PDB entry 3SIP | X-ray diffraction, 3.50 A resolution | chains A and F of the 6 polymer chains in the assembly

Chain A:
Protein: Caspase
From: Drosophila melanogaster
Notes: EC 3.4.22.-
Reference sequence: O01382 (ICE_DROME); residues 5-157 here correspond to UniProt positions 78-230 (UniProt number = residue number + 73)
Sequence (157 residues; each row starts with the number of its first residue):
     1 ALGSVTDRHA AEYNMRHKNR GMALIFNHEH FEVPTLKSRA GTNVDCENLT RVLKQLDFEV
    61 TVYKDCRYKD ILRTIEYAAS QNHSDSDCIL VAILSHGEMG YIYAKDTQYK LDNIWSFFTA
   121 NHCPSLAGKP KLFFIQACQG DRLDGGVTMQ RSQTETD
Unresolved in the structure: 150-157
What the authors report for this chain:
  - catalytic residues: Cys138
  - contacts within the chain: Glu29-Asn43 (hydrogen bond), Asn43-Lys64

Chain F:
Protein: Apoptosis 1 inhibitor
From: Drosophila melanogaster
Notes: EC 6.3.2.-
Reference sequence: Q24306 (IAP1_DROME); residues 31-145 here = UniProt positions 31-145
Sequence (115 residues; numbered 31 to 145; the number before each row is that of its first residue):
    31 NNINKTRMND LNREETRLKT FTDWPLDWLD KRQLAQTGMY FTHAGDKVKC FFCGVEIGSW
    91 EQEDQPVPEH QRWSPNCPLL RRRTTNNVPI NAEALDRILP PISYDICGAN DSTLE
Unresolved in the structure: 31-37
Differences from the reference sequence: engineered mutation Ser89 (Cys in Q24306)
Ion coordination: Zn2+: Cys80, Cys83, His100, Cys107
What the authors report for this chain:
  - mutagenesis - P105S, N117K: decreased binding to drICE (proposed by the authors, not directly observed)

Chain A / chain F interface:
Pairs across the interface (5):
  Lys37(A) with Ala139(F); Asp141(F), salt bridge
  Ala40(A) with Thr143(F)
  His96(A) with Gly138(F), hydrogen bond (side chain-backbone)
  Cys138(A) with Cys137(F)
Also at the interface, not in a pair above, chain A (5 interface residues in all): Thr35
Also at the interface, not in a pair above, chain F (7 interface residues in all): Ile136, Asn140
Interface features reported in the paper:
  - pairs named by the authors: His96(A)-Gly138(F) (hydrogen bond), Cys138(A)-Cys137(F)
  - interface residues, chain A: His96(A)
  - interface residues, chain F: Asp135(F)

Overview:
5 residues of chain A face 7 of chain F across their interface; the contacts include 1 hydrogen bond and 1
salt bridge. Polar pairs include Lys37(A)-Asp141(F) and His96(A)-Gly138(F). The paper describes a hydrogen
bond between His96(A) and Gly138(F); a contact between Cys138(A) and Cys137(F). From the paper: the catalytic
residue Cys138(A); P105S and N117K of chain F reduce binding to drICE.
Chain A is Caspase and chain F is Apoptosis 1 inhibitor, both from Drosophila melanogaster; the structure,
Crystal structure of drICE and dIAP1-BIR1 complex, was determined by X-ray diffraction together with 3SIQ and
3SIR from the same study.
